PDB entry 7EPT | electron microscopy, 3.00 A resolution | chains A and B of the 5 polymer chains in the assembly

Chain A:
Protein: Guanine nucleotide-binding protein G(s) subunit alpha isoforms short
Organism: Homo sapiens
Chain sequence (394 residues; row label = number of the first residue in the row):
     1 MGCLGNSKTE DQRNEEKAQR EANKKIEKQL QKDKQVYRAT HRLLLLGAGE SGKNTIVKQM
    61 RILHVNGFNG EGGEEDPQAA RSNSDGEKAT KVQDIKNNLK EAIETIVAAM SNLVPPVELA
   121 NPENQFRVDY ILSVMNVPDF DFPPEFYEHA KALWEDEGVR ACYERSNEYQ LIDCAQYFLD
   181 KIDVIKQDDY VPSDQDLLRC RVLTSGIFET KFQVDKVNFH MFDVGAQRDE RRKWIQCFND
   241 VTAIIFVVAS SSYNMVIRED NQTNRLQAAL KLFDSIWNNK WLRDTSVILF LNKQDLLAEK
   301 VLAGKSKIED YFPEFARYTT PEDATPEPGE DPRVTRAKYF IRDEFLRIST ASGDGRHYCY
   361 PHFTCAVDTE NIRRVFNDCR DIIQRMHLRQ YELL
Not modelled in the structure: 1-11, 49-204, 250-263

Chain B:
Protein: Guanine nucleotide-binding protein G(I)/G(S)/G(T) subunit beta-1
Organism: Homo sapiens
Reference sequence: P62873 (GBB1_HUMAN); residues 2-340 here = UniProt positions 2-340
Chain sequence (358 residues; each row starts with the number of its first residue; numbers below 1 keep their minus sign (Met-17 is residue -17)):
   -17 MHHHHHHLEV LFQGPGSSQS ELDQLRQEAE QLKNQIRDAR KACADATLSQ ITNNIDPVGR
    43 IQMRTRRTLR GHLAKIYAMH WGTDSRLLVS ASQDGKLIIW DSYTTNKVHA IPLRSSWVMT
   103 CAYAPSGNYV ACGGLDNICS IYNLKTREGN VRVSRELAGH TGYLSCCRFL DDNQIVTSSG
   163 DTTCALWDIE TGQQTTTFTG HTGDVMSLSL APDTRLFVSG ACDASAKLWD VREGMCRQTF
   223 TGHESDINAI CFFPNGNAFA TGSDDATCRL FDLRADQELM TYSHDNIICG ITSVSFSKSG
   283 RLLLAGYDDF NCNVWDALKA DRAGVLAGHD NRVSCLGVTD DGMAVATGSW DSFLKIWN
Not modelled in the structure: -17 to 0
Sequence notes: initiating methionine (-17); expression tag (-16 to 1)
Swiss-Prot annotation at these positions:
  - modified residue: Ser2 (N-acetylserine), His266 (Phosphohistidine)
  - natural variant: Leu30 (L30F: In MRD42; uncertain significance), Arg52 (R52G: In MRD42), Gly64 (G64V: In MRD42), Asp76 (D76E: In MRD42; D76G: In MRD42), Gly77 (G77S: In MRD42), Lys78 (K78R: In MRD42), Ile80 (I80N: In MRD42; I80T: In MRD42), His91 (H91R: In MRD42; uncertain significance), Ala92 (A92T: In MRD42), Pro94 (P94S: In MRD42), Leu95 (L95P: In MRD42), Arg96 (R96L: In MRD42), 5 further natural variant entries in UniProt

Chain A / chain B interface:
Pairs across the interface - 51 pairs, chain A then chain B:
  Gln19(A) - Asp83(B)
  Gln19(A) - Thr86(B)  hydrogen bond
  Gln19(A) - Asn88(B)
  Arg20(A) - Asn88(B)
  Asn23(A) - Asn88(B)  hydrogen bond
  Asn23(A) - Lys89(B)
  Ile26(A) - Lys89(B)
  Leu30(A) - Gly53(B)
  Leu30(A) - Lys78(B)
  Leu30(A) - Lys89(B)
  Asp33(A) - Lys78(B)  salt bridge
  Lys34(A) - Leu55(B)
  Tyr37(A) - Leu55(B)  hydrophobic
  Tyr37(A) - Ala56(B)
  Ser205(A) - Asp118(B)
  Gly206(A) - Leu117(B)
  Gly206(A) - Asn119(B)
  Ile207(A) - Trp99(B)
  Ile207(A) - Leu117(B)  hydrophobic
  Phe222(A) - Trp99(B)  hydrophobic
  Ala226(A) - Asn119(B)
  Ala226(A) - Thr143(B)
  Gln227(A) - Leu117(B)
  Gln227(A) - Tyr145(B)
  Arg228(A) - Gly162(B)  hydrogen bond (side chain-backbone)
  Arg228(A) - Asp163(B)
  Arg228(A) - Thr164(B)
  Arg228(A) - Asp186(B)  salt bridge
  Glu230(A) - Asp186(B)
  Arg232(A) - Cys204(B)
  Arg232(A) - Asp228(B)  salt bridge
  Lys233(A) - Tyr145(B)
  Lys233(A) - Met188(B)
  Lys233(A) - Cys204(B)
  Lys233(A) - Asp228(B)  salt bridge
  Lys233(A) - Asn230(B)  hydrogen bond
  Lys233(A) - Asp246(B)  salt bridge
  Trp234(A) - Leu117(B)  hydrophobic
  Trp234(A) - Tyr145(B)
  Gln236(A) - Arg314(B)  hydrogen bond
  Gln236(A) - Trp332(B)
  Cys237(A) - Lys57(B)  hydrogen bond (backbone-side chain)
  Cys237(A) - Gln75(B)
  Cys237(A) - Trp99(B)
  Cys237(A) - Met101(B)  hydrophobic
  Phe238(A) - Trp99(B)  hydrophobic
  Phe238(A) - Leu117(B)  hydrophobic
  Asn239(A) - Lys57(B)  hydrogen bond
  Asn239(A) - Trp332(B)
  Trp281(A) - Asp290(B)
  Trp281(A) - Arg314(B)
Other interface residues (no listed pair), chain A (29 interface residues in all): Arg38, Arg42, Glu209, Val224, Lys280
Other interface residues (no listed pair), chain B (39 interface residues in all): Tyr59, Asp76, Ile80, Thr87, Val90, His91, Ala92, Ser97, Ile120, Thr184

In short:
29 residues of chain A and 39 residues of chain B are in contact, with 7 hydrogen bonds and 5 salt bridges.
Polar contacts include Asp33(A)-Lys78(B), Arg228(A)-Asp186(B) and Arg232(A)-Asp228(B).
Here chain A is Guanine nucleotide-binding protein G(s) subunit alpha isoforms short and chain B is Guanine
nucleotide-binding protein G(I)/G(S)/G(T) subunit beta-1, both from Homo sapiens. Entry 7EPT (Structural basis
for the tethered peptide activation of adhesion GPCRs) was determined by electron microscopy, deposited
together with 7EQ1.
